8H3M - chains A and D of the 5 polymer chains in the assembly; structure by electron microscopy, 2.48 A resolution.

Chain A:
Protein: Spike glycoprotein
From: Severe acute respiratory syndrome coronavirus 2
Notes: engineered mutation(s): D614G, R682del, R683del, R685del, F817P, A892P, A899P, A942P, K986P, V987P A67V, H69del, V70del, T95I, G142D, V143del, Y144del, Y145del, N211del, L212I, ins214EPE, G339D, S371L, S373P, S375F, K417N, N440K, G446S, S477N, T478K, E484A, Q493R, G496S, Q498R, N501Y, Y505H, T547K, H655Y, N679K, P681H, N764K, D796Y, N856K, Q954H, N969K, L981F
UniProtKB: P0DTC2 (SPIKE_SARS2); aligned to UniProt positions 1-1212 over residues 1-1212
Sequence (1249 residues; row label = number of the first residue in the row; note: 14 numbers in that range are skipped by the numbering (no residue carries them; nothing is unmodelled there); a row labelled like 209A-209H holds insertion residues (209A, then the next letters in order)):
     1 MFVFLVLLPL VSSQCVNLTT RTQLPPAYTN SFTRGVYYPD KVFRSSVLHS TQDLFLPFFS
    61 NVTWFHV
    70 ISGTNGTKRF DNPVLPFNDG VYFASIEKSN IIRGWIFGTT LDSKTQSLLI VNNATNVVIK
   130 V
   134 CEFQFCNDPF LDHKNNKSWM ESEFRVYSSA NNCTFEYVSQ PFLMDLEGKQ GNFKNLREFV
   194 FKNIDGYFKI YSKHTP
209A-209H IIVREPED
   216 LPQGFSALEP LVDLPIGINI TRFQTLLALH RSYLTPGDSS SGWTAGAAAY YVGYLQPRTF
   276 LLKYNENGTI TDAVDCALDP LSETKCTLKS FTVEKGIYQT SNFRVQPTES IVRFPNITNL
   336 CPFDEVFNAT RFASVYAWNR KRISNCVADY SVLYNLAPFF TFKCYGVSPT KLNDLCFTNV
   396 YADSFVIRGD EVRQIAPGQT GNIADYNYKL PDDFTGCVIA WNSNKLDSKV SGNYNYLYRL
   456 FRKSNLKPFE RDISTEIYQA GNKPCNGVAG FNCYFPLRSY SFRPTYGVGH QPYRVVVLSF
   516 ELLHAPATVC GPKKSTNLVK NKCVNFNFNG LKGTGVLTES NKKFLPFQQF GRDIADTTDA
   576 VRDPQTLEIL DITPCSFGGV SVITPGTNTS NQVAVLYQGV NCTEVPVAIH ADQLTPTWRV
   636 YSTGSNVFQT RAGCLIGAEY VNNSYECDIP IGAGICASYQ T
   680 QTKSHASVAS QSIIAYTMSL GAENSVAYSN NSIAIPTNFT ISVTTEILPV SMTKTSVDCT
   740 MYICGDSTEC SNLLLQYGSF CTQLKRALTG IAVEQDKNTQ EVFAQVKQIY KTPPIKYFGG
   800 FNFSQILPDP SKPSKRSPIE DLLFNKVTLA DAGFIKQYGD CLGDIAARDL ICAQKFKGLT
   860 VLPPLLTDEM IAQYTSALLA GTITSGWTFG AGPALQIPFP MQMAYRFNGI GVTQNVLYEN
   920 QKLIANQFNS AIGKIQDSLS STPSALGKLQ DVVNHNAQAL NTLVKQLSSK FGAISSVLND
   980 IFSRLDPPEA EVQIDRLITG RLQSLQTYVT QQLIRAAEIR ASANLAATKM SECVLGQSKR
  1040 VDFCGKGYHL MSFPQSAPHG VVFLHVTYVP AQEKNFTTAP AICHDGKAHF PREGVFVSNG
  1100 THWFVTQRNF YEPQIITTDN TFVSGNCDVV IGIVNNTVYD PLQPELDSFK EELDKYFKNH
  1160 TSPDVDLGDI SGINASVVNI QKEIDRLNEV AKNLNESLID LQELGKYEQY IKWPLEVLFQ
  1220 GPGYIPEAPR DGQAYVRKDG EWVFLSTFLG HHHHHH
Not modelled in the structure: 1-26, 70-80, 134-166, 174-186, 209A-209H, 243-263, 369-374, 405-428, 443-493, 680-689, 829-847, 1139-1255
Construct notes: variant Val-67 (Ala in P0DTC2), Ile-95 (Thr in P0DTC2), Asp-145 (Tyr in P0DTC2), Arg-209D (Asn211 in P0DTC2), Glu-209E (Leu212 in P0DTC2), Pro-209F (Val213 in P0DTC2), Glu-209G (Arg214 in P0DTC2), Asp-339 (Gly in P0DTC2), Leu-371 (Ser in P0DTC2), Pro-373 (Ser in P0DTC2), Phe-375 (Ser in P0DTC2), Asn-417 (Lys in P0DTC2), Lys-440 (Asn in P0DTC2), Ser-446 (Gly in P0DTC2), Asn-477 (Ser in P0DTC2), Lys-478 (Thr in P0DTC2), Ala-484 (Glu in P0DTC2), Arg-493 (Gln in P0DTC2), Ser-496 (Gly in P0DTC2), Arg-498 (Gln in P0DTC2), Tyr-501 (Asn in P0DTC2), His-505 (Tyr in P0DTC2), Lys-547 (Thr in P0DTC2), Gly-614 (Asp in P0DTC2), Tyr-655 (His in P0DTC2), Lys-682 (Asn679 in P0DTC2), His-684 (Ala in P0DTC2), Ala-685 (Arg in P0DTC2), Lys-764 (Asn in P0DTC2), Tyr-796 (Asp in P0DTC2), Pro-817 (Phe in P0DTC2), Lys-856 (Asn in P0DTC2), Pro-892 (Ala in P0DTC2), Pro-899 (Ala in P0DTC2), Pro-942 (Ala in P0DTC2), His-954 (Gln in P0DTC2), Lys-969 (Asn in P0DTC2), Phe-981 (Leu in P0DTC2), Pro-986 (Lys in P0DTC2), Pro-987 (Val in P0DTC2); insertion (209B-209C); expression tag (1213-1255)
Cystine bridges: Cys-291/Cys-301, Cys-336/Cys-361, Cys-379/Cys-432, Cys-391/Cys-525, Cys-538/Cys-590, Cys-617/Cys-649, Cys-662/Cys-671, Cys-738/Cys-760, Cys-743/Cys-749, Cys-1032/Cys-1043, Cys-1082/Cys-1126
Covalently attached groups: N-acetylglucosamine (NAG) linked to Asn-282, Asn-343, Asn-616, Asn-709, Asn-717, Asn-801, Asn-1074, Asn-1098, Asn-1134
UniProt features mapped onto this chain:
  - region: Asn-280 to Cys-301 (Putative superantigen), Arg-403 to Asp-405 (Integrin-binding motif), Asn-448 to Phe-456 (Immunodominant HLA epitope recognized by the CD8+), Ser-816 to Tyr-837 (Fusion peptide 1), Lys-835 to Phe-855 (Fusion peptide 2), Asp-1163 to Glu-1202 (Heptad repeat 2)
  - site: Arg-815, Ser-816 (Cleavage)
  - glycosylation: Asn-17 (N-linked (GlcNAc...) (complex) asparagine), Asn-61 (N-linked (GlcNAc...) (hybrid) asparagine), Asn-74 (N-linked (GlcNAc...) (complex) asparagine), Asn-122 (N-linked (GlcNAc...) (hybrid) asparagine), Asn-149 (N-linked (GlcNAc...) (complex) asparagine), Asn-165 (N-linked (GlcNAc...) (complex) asparagine), Asn-234 (N-linked (GlcNAc...) (high mannose) asparagine), Asn-282 (N-linked (GlcNAc...) (complex) asparagine), Thr-323 (O-linked (GalNAc) threonine), Ser-325 (O-linked (HexNAc...) serine), Asn-331 (N-linked (GlcNAc...) (complex) asparagine), Asn-343 (N-linked (GlcNAc...) (complex) asparagine), Asn-603 (N-linked (GlcNAc...) (hybrid) asparagine), Asn-616 (N-linked (GlcNAc...) (complex) asparagine), Asn-657 (N-linked (GlcNAc...) (complex) asparagine), Thr-676 (O-linked (GlcNAc...) threonine), Asn-709 (N-linked (GlcNAc...) (high mannose) asparagine), Asn-717 (N-linked (GlcNAc...) (hybrid) asparagine), Asn-801 (N-linked (GlcNAc...) (hybrid) asparagine), Asn-1074 (N-linked (GlcNAc...) (hybrid) asparagine) and 5 more in UniProt
Reported in the primary citation:
  - mutagenesis - T345A: unchanged binding to MO1
  - mutagenesis - K440A, D442A, K444A, V445A, N450A, Y451A: unchanged binding to MO1 heavy chain (chain D)

Chain D:
Protein: MO1 heavy chain
From: Homo sapiens
Notes: engineered mutation(s): ins52A, ins100PGYFLNSF
Sequence (449 residues; numbered 1 to 437 plus 29 insertion-coded residues; 17 numbers in that range are skipped by the numbering (no residue carries them; nothing is unmodelled there); the number before each row is that of its first residue; a row labelled like 76A-76T holds insertion residues (76A, then the next letters in order)):
     1 EVQLVESGGG MVQPGRSLRL SCAASGFTFD DYAMHWVRQI PGKGLEWVSG IS
   52A W
    53 NSGDIGYADS VKGRFTISRD NAKN
76A-76T SLHLQMNSLRAEDTALYYCA
    94 KDKTYDS
100A-100H PGYFLNSF
   101 DYWGQGTLVT VSSASTKGPS VFPLAPSSKS TSGGTAALGC LVKDYFPEPV TVSWNSGALT
   161 SGVHTFPAVL QSSGLYSLSS VVTVPSSSLG TQTYICNVNH KPSNTKVDKK VEPKSCDKTH
   221 KCLDIQMTQS PSSLSASVGD RVTITCRASQ GISSYLVWYQ QKPGKAPKFL IYAASTLQSG
   281 VPSRFSGSGS GTDFTLTISS LQPEDFATYY CQQLYSYPIT FGQGTRLEIK RTVAAPSVFI
   341 FPPSDEQLKS GTASVVCLLN NFYPREAKVQ WKVDNALQSG NSQESVTEQD SKDSTYSLSS
   401 TLTLSKADYE KHKVYACEVT HQGLSSPVTK SFNRGEC
Not modelled in the structure: 1-26, 33-51, 55-71, 76A-76T, 101-437

Interface between chain A and chain D:
Contacting residue pairs (10):
  Thr-345(A) / Asp-31(D)
  Thr-345(A) / Tyr-98(D)
  Arg-346(A) / Trp-52A(D)
  Arg-346(A) / Tyr-98(D)
  Lys-440(A) / Phe-100D(D)
  Leu-441(A) / Tyr-98(D)
  Leu-441(A) / Tyr-100C(D)
  Asp-442(A) / Tyr-98(D)  hydrogen bond
  Asp-442(A) / Tyr-100C(D)
  Pro-499(A) / Phe-100D(D)  hydrophobic
Also at the interface, not in a pair above, chain A (7 interface residues in all): Asn-439
Also at the interface, not in a pair above, chain D (7 interface residues in all): Tyr-32, Leu-100E
Interface features reported in the paper:
  - hot spots on chain A (mutagenesis) - R346A, N448A: decreased binding to MO1

In short:
Chain A and chain D each contribute 7 residues to their interface, with 1 hydrogen bond. The hydrogen-bonded
pair is Asp-442(A)/Tyr-98(D). The paper reports that R346A and N448A of chain A reduce binding to MO1; K440A,
D442A and K444A of chain A, among others, leave binding to MO1 heavy chain (chain D) unchanged; 9
substitutions were tested in all.
Chain A is Spike glycoprotein (Severe acute respiratory syndrome coronavirus 2) and chain D is MO1 heavy chain
(Homo sapiens); the structure, Conformation 1 of SARS-CoV-2 Omicron BA.1 Variant Spike protein complexed with
MO1 Fab, was determined by electron microscopy (same publication as 8H3N).
